Entry 6L4A (electron microscopy, 12.30 A resolution (very low resolution: no residue pairs are listed; an interface is given only as per-side residue counts)); this record covers chains J and W of the 26 polymer chains in the assembly.

Chain J:
Molecule: 485-nt DNA strand
Sequence (485 nucleotides; row label = number of the first residue in the row; numbers below 1 keep their minus sign (DA-242 is residue -242)):
  -242 ATCGATGTAT ATATCTGACA CGTGCCTGGA GACTAGGGAG TAATCCCCTT GGCGGTTAAA
  -182 ACGCGGGGGA CAGCGCGTAC GTGCGTTTAA GCGGTGCTAG AGCTGTCTAC GACCAATTGA
  -122 GCGGCCTCGG CACCGGGATT CTGATTATCC AGGCCGTTGG GGCCTATCCA ATCGATGTAT
   -62 ATATCTGACA CGTGCCTGGA GACTAGGGAG TAATCCCCTT GGCGGTTAAA ACGCGGGGGA
    -2 CAGCGCGTAC GTGCGTTTAA GCGGTGCTAG AGCTGTCTAC GACCAATTGA GCGGCCTCGG
    58 CACCGGGATT CTGATTATCC AGGCCGTCCG GGCCTATCCA ATCGATGTAT ATATCTGACA
   118 CGTGCCTGGA GACTAGGGAG TAATCCCCTT GGCGGTTAAA ACGCGGGGGA CAGCGCGTAC
   178 GTGCGTTTAA GCGGTGCTAG AGCTGTCTAC GACCAATTGA GCGGCCTCGG CACCGGGATT
   238 CTGAT

Chain W:
Protein: Histone H3.1
Organism: Homo sapiens
UniProtKB: P68431 (H31_HUMAN); residues 0-135 here correspond to UniProt positions 1-136 (UniProt number = residue number + 1)
Chain sequence (139 residues; row label = number of the first residue in the row; numbers below 1 keep their minus sign (Gly-3 is residue -3)):
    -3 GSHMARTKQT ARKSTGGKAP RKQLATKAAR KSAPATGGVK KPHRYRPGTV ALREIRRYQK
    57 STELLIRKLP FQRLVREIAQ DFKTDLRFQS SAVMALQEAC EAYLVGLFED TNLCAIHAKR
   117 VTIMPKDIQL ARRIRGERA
Unresolved in the structure: -3 to 38
Differences from the reference sequence: expression tag (-3 to -1)
Swiss-Prot annotation at these positions:
  - modified residue: Arg2 (Asymmetric dimethylarginine), Thr3 (Phosphothreonine), Lys4 (Allysine), Gln5 (5-glutamyl dopamine), Thr6 (Phosphothreonine), Arg8 (Citrulline), Lys9 (N6,N6,N6-trimethyllysine), Ser10 (ADP-ribosylserine), Thr11 (Phosphothreonine), Lys14 (N6-(2-hydroxyisobutyryl)lysine), Arg17 (Asymmetric dimethylarginine), Lys18 (N6-(2-hydroxyisobutyryl)lysine), Lys23 (N6-(2-hydroxyisobutyryl)lysine), Arg26 (Citrulline), Lys27 (N6,N6,N6-trimethyllysine), Ser28 (ADP-ribosylserine), Lys36 (N6,N6,N6-trimethyllysine), Lys37 (N6-methyllysine), Tyr41 (Phosphotyrosine), Lys56 (N6,N6,N6-trimethyllysine) and 8 more in UniProt
  - lipidation: Lys18 (N6-decanoyllysine)

How chain J and chain W interact:
At this resolution (12 A) residue pairs are not listed: 13 residues of chain J and 17 of chain W lie at the interface.

Overview:
13 residues of chain J face 17 of chain W across their interface.
Chain J is a 485-nt DNA strand and chain W is Histone H3.1 (Homo sapiens); the structure, H3-H3-H3
tri-nucleosome with the 22 base-pair linker DNA, was determined by electron microscopy, deposited together
with 6L49.
